PDB entry 8FS3 | electron microscopy, 2.93 A resolution | chains C and D of the 10 polymer chains in the assembly

Chain C:
Protein: Replication factor C subunit 3
Organism: Saccharomyces cerevisiae
UniProtKB: P38629 (RFC3_YEAST); residues 1-336 here = UniProt positions 1-336
Amino-acid sequence (336 residues; numbered 1 to 336; the number before each row is that of its first residue):
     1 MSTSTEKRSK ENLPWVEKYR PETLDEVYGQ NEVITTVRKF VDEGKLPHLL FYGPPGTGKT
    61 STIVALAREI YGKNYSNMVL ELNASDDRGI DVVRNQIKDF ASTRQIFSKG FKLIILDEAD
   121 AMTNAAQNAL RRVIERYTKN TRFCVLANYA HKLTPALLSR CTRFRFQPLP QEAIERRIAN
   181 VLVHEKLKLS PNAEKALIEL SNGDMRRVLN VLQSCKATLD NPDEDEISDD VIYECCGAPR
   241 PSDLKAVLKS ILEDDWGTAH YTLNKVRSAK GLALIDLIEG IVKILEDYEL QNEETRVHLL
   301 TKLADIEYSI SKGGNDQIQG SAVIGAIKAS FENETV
Unresolved in the structure: 1-8
Swiss-Prot annotation at these positions:
  - binding site (ATP): V16 to Y19, R20, Y28, G53 to S61, N148, R206
  - modified residue: S2 (N-acetylserine)
Ion coordination: Mg2+: T60 (together with ATP-gamma-S)
Residues lining bound ligands:
  - ATP-gamma-S (AGS; phosphothiophosphoric acid-adenylate ester), molecule 1: V16, Y19, R20, P21, E26, V27, Y28, Q30, P55, G56, T57, G58, K59, T60, S61, N148, L169, R177, M205, R206, L209
  - ATP-gamma-S (AGS), molecule 2: R131, E135, A156, R160

Chain D:
Protein: Replication factor C subunit 2
Organism: Saccharomyces cerevisiae
UniProtKB: P40348 (RFC2_YEAST); numbering as in UniProt (aligned over 1-353)
Amino-acid sequence (353 residues; row label = number of the first residue in the row):
     1 MFEGFGPNKK RKISKLAAEQ SLAQQPWVEK YRPKNLDEVT AQDHAVTVLK KTLKSANLPH
    61 MLFYGPPGTG KTSTILALTK ELYGPDLMKS RILELNASDE RGISIVREKV KNFARLTVSK
   121 PSKHDLENYP CPPYKIIILD EADSMTADAQ SALRRTMETY SGVTRFCLIC NYVTRIIDPL
   181 ASRCSKFRFK ALDASNAIDR LRFISEQENV KCDDGVLERI LDISAGDLRR GITLLQSASK
   241 GAQYLGDGKN ITSTQVEELA GVVPHDILIE IVEKVKSGDF DEIKKYVNTF MKSGWSAASV
   301 VNQLHEYYIT NDNFDTNFKN QISWLLFTTD SRLNNGTNEH IQLLNLLVKI SQL
Unresolved in the structure: 1-23
Swiss-Prot annotation at these positions:
  - binding site (ATP): V28, R32, G65 to S73, N171, R229
  - modified residue: M1 (N-acetylmethionine)
Ion coordination: Mg2+: T72 (together with ATP-gamma-S)
Residues lining bound ligands:
  - ATP-gamma-S (AGS; phosphothiophosphoric acid-adenylate ester), molecule 1: V28, E29, Y31, R32, P33, E38, V39, T40, Q42, P66, P67, G68, T69, G70, K71, T72, S73, N171, L192, R200, L228, R229, I232
  - ATP-gamma-S (AGS), molecule 2: R154, E158, P179, R183

Interface between chain C and chain D:
Contacting residue pairs - 91 pairs, chain C then chain D:
  N12(C) - A56(D)
  N12(C) - P133(D)
  N12(C) - R165(D)  hydrogen bond (backbone-side chain)
  L13(C) - N57(D)
  L13(C) - S161(D)
  L13(C) - G162(D)
  L13(C) - R165(D)
  P14(C) - L58(D)
  P14(C) - P59(D)  hydrophobic
  P14(C) - S161(D)
  P14(C) - R165(D)
  W15(C) - N57(D)
  E17(C) - E158(D)
  E17(C) - S161(D)
  R20(C) - E158(D)  salt bridge
  T60(C) - R155(D)
  E81(C) - R155(D)  salt bridge
  N83(C) - R155(D)
  A84(C) - R107(D)
  A84(C) - S151(D)
  A84(C) - A152(D)
  S85(C) - R107(D)
  S85(C) - K111(D)
  S85(C) - A152(D)  hydrogen bond (side chain-backbone)
  S85(C) - R155(D)
  S85(C) - T156(D)  hydrogen bond (side chain-backbone)
  D87(C) - R107(D)  salt bridge
  D117(C) - R155(D)  salt bridge
  E118(C) - R154(D)  salt bridge
  E118(C) - R155(D)
  E118(C) - R183(D)  salt bridge
  N148(C) - R154(D)  hydrogen bond
  Y149(C) - P179(D)
  D204(C) - S182(D)  hydrogen bond
  R206(C) - E158(D)  salt bridge
  R206(C) - S182(D)
  R206(C) - R183(D)
  N210(C) - S182(D)  hydrogen bond (side chain-backbone)
  N210(C) - R183(D)
  N210(C) - S185(D)
  Q213(C) - N57(D)  hydrogen bond (side chain-backbone)
  Q213(C) - P59(D)
  S214(C) - V48(D)
  S214(C) - S185(D)
  S214(C) - F187(D)
  A217(C) - V48(D)  hydrophobic
  A217(C) - K51(D)
  T218(C) - V48(D)
  T218(C) - K51(D)
  L219(C) - K51(D)
  E234(C) - H44(D)
  G237(C) - R188(D)
  W256(C) - I309(D)  hydrophobic
  W256(C) - T316(D)
  W256(C) - K319(D)
  W256(C) - N320(D)  hydrogen bond
  W256(C) - S323(D)
  K270(C) - K190(D)
  G271(C) - R188(D)  hydrogen bond (backbone-side chain)
  G271(C) - K190(D)
  L272(C) - R188(D)
  A273(C) - R188(D)
  K302(C) - W324(D)
  D305(C) - F327(D)
  I306(C) - W324(D)  hydrophobic
  I306(C) - F327(D)  hydrophobic
  S309(C) - F327(D)
  S309(C) - S331(D)
  S311(C) - Y172(D)
  S311(C) - T174(D)
  K312(C) - Y172(D)
  K312(C) - N334(D)
  K312(C) - N335(D)
  G313(C) - Y172(D)
  G313(C) - N334(D)
  G314(C) - N334(D)
  N315(C) - N302(D)  hydrogen bond
  N315(C) - D330(D)
  Q317(C) - H305(D)  hydrogen bond (backbone-side chain)
  I318(C) - V301(D)  hydrophobic
  I318(C) - H305(D)
  I318(C) - L326(D)
  I318(C) - F327(D)  hydrophobic
  I318(C) - D330(D)
  S321(C) - H305(D)  hydrogen bond
  S321(C) - I309(D)
  S321(C) - S323(D)
  A322(C) - F327(D)  hydrophobic
  G325(C) - N320(D)
  G325(C) - S323(D)
  K328(C) - N320(D)
Also at the interface, not in a pair above, chain C (58 interface residues in all): E11, P55, D86, R207, D220, C235, H260, S268, D276, Q319, A329, E332
Also at the interface, not in a pair above, chain D (52 interface residues in all): T47, H60, Y134, T159, D178, C184, K186, D193, T310

In short:
58 residues of chain C and 52 residues of chain D are in contact, with 12 hydrogen bonds and 7 salt bridges.
Polar contacts include R20(C)-E158(D), E81(C)-R155(D) and D87(C)-R107(D). One ATP-gamma-S molecule is bound
between chain C and chain D. Chain C binds ATP-gamma-S.
Here chain C is Replication factor C subunit 3 and chain D is Replication factor C subunit 2, both from
Saccharomyces cerevisiae. Entry 8FS3 (Structure of S. cerevisiae Rad24-RFC loading the 9-1-1 clamp onto a
10-nt gapped DNA in step ...) was determined by electron microscopy together with 8FS4, 8FS5, 8FS6, 8FS7 and
8FS8 from the same study.
